Entry 3A8G (X-ray diffraction, 1.11 A resolution); this record covers chains A and B.

== Chain A ==
Name: Nitrile hydratase subunit alpha
Source organism: Rhodococcus erythropolis
Notes: EC 4.2.1.84
Reference sequence: P13448 (NHAA_RHOER); residues 0-206 here correspond to UniProt positions 1-207 (UniProt number = residue number + 1)
Chain sequence (207 residues; row label = number of the first residue in the row; numbering starts at 0):
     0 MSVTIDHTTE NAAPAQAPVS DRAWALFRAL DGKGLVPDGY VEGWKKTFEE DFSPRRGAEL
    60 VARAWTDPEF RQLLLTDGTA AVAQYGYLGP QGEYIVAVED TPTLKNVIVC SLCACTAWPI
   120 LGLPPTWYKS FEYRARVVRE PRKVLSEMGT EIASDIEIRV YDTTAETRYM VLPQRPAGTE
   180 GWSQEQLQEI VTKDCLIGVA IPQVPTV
Disordered / not traced: 0-8, 206
Differences from the reference sequence: engineered mutation Ala113 (Ser114 in P13448)
Modified residues: Cys112 (3-sulfinoalanine; CSD); Cys114 (s-hydroxycysteine; CSO)
Curated features (UniProtKB/Swiss-Prot):
  - binding site (Fe(3+)): Cys109, Cys112, Cys114
  - modified residue: Cys112 (Cysteine sulfinic acid (-SO2H)), Cys114 (Cysteine sulfenic acid (-SOH))
Ion coordination: Fe ion: Cys109, Cys112, Ala113, Cys114 (together with nitric oxide)
Residues lining bound ligands:
  - nitric oxide (NO): Cys109, Cys112, Ala113, Cys114
  - 2,2-dimethylpropanenitrile (TAN): Gln90, Cys112, Cys114, Trp117

== Chain B ==
Name: Nitrile hydratase subunit beta
Source organism: Rhodococcus erythropolis
Notes: EC 4.2.1.84
Reference sequence: P13449 (NHAB_RHOER); numbering as in UniProt (aligned over 1-212)
Chain sequence (212 residues; row label = number of the first residue in the row):
     1 MDGVHDLAGV QGFGKVPHTV NADIGPTFHA EWEHLPYSLM FAGVAELGAF SVDEVRYVVE
    61 RMEPRHYMMT PYYERYVIGV ATLMVEKGIL TQDELESLAG GPFPLSRPSE SEGRPAPVET
   121 TTFEVGQRVR VRDEYVPGHI RMPAYCRGRV GTISHRTTEK WPFPDAIGHG RNDAGEEPTY
   181 HVKFAAEELF GSDTDGGSVV VDLFEGYLEP AA
Curated features (UniProtKB/Swiss-Prot):
  - natural variant: Met40 (M40V: In strain: ACV2)
Residues lining bound ligands: 2,2-dimethylpropanenitrile (TAN): Tyr37, Met40, Val52, Val55, Arg56, Tyr72, Tyr76

== Interface between chain A and chain B ==
Contacting residue pairs (171):
  Asn10(A) with Arg65(B), hydrogen bond
  Ala12(A) with Met69(B), hydrophobic
  Pro13(A) with His66(B); Met69(B)
  Ala14(A) with Pro102(B); Pro104(B)
  Gln15(A) with His66(B), hydrogen bond; Glu74(B); Pro102(B); Pro104(B)
  Ala16(A) with Ala99(B); Gly101(B); Pro102(B), hydrogen bond (backbone-backbone)
  Val18(A) with Trp32(B), hydrophobic; Glu74(B)
  Ser19(A) with Trp32(B)
  Asp20(A) with Ala99(B)
  Arg21(A) with Glu74(B), salt bridge; Ile78(B); Pro102(B); Phe103(B)
  Ala22(A) with Trp32(B), hydrophobic; Leu35(B); Val77(B), hydrophobic
  Trp23(A) with Glu31(B); Trp32(B); Leu35(B), hydrophobic
  Ala24(A) with Leu95(B); Leu98(B), hydrophobic; Ala99(B)
  Leu25(A) with Leu39(B), hydrophobic; Val77(B); Ala81(B), hydrophobic; Leu90(B), hydrophobic; Leu95(B), hydrophobic
  Phe26(A) with Leu39(B), hydrophobic
  Arg27(A) with Leu98(B), hydrogen bond (side chain-backbone)
  Ala28(A) with Leu90(B), hydrophobic; Leu98(B), hydrophobic
  Leu29(A) with Met84(B), hydrophobic; Leu90(B), hydrophobic
  Lys32(A) with Ile89(B); Leu90(B); Glu94(B), salt bridge
  Leu34(A) with Leu47(B); Ile89(B), hydrophobic
  Tyr39(A) with Ser38(B); Phe41(B), hydrogen bond (side chain-backbone); Ala42(B), hydrogen bond (side chain-backbone); Glu46(B)
  Val40(A) with His34(B); Leu35(B), hydrophobic; Ser38(B); Leu39(B), hydrophobic
  Trp43(A) with Ser38(B); Phe41(B), hydrophobic
  Lys44(A) with His34(B)
  Phe47(A) with Thr27(B); Phe28(B), hydrophobic; Tyr37(B), hydrophobic; Ser38(B)
  Glu48(A) with Thr27(B); Phe28(B)
  Pro89(A) with Phe41(B), hydrophobic
  Tyr93(A) with His155(B), hydrogen bond; Thr157(B); Thr158(B), hydrogen bond (side chain-backbone); Glu159(B); Trp161(B), hydrophobic
  Val95(A) with His181(B)
  Ser110(A) with His5(B); Ala8(B)
  Leu111(A) with His5(B); Asp6(B); Arg141(B)
  Cys112(A) with Arg56(B); Tyr76(B); Arg141(B)
  Ala113(A) with Tyr72(B), hydrophobic
  Cys114(A) with Arg56(B); Arg141(B)
  Trp117(A) with Tyr37(B), hydrophobic; Phe41(B), hydrophobic
  Leu122(A) with Thr27(B); Phe28(B), hydrophobic; Tyr73(B)
  Pro124(A) with Ile24(B), hydrophobic
  Trp126(A) with Val16(B), hydrophobic; Pro17(B); His18(B), hydrogen bond
  Lys128(A) with Tyr72(B); Tyr73(B)
  Ser129(A) with Pro17(B)
  Phe130(A) with Leu7(B), hydrophobic; Phe13(B), hydrophobic; Tyr67(B), hydrophobic; Met68(B); Arg75(B)
  Glu131(A) with Gly14(B); Lys15(B); Val16(B)
  Tyr132(A) with Val16(B), hydrophobic
  Arg133(A) with His5(B), hydrogen bond (side chain-backbone); Leu7(B); Ala8(B); Tyr67(B), hydrogen bond; Arg75(B)
  Ala134(A) with Leu7(B); Ala8(B); Gly9(B), hydrogen bond (backbone-backbone); Val10(B); Phe13(B), hydrophobic
  Arg135(A) with Phe13(B); Gly14(B), hydrogen bond (side chain-backbone); Lys15(B); Val16(B)
  Val137(A) with Tyr145(B); Phe190(B); Val199(B)
  Arg138(A) with Gly9(B), hydrogen bond (side chain-backbone); Gln11(B); Phe190(B); Asp193(B), salt bridge; Thr194(B), hydrogen bond (backbone-side chain); Asp195(B), hydrogen bond (backbone-backbone)
  Glu139(A) with Asp195(B)
  Pro140(A) with Asp195(B); Gly196(B)
  Arg141(A) with Asp195(B), hydrogen bond (backbone-side chain)
  Lys142(A) with Asp195(B), hydrogen bond (backbone-side chain)
  Val143(A) with Val16(B), hydrophobic
  Glu146(A) with Lys15(B)
  Met147(A) with His18(B); Thr19(B); Val20(B), hydrogen bond (backbone-backbone)
  Thr149(A) with Val20(B)
  Glu156(A) with Ser198(B), hydrogen bond
  Ile157(A) with Gly197(B), hydrogen bond (backbone-backbone); Ser198(B), hydrogen bond (backbone-backbone)
  Arg158(A) with Lys183(B); Ser198(B), hydrogen bond; Val200(B)
  Val159(A) with Ser198(B), hydrogen bond (backbone-backbone); Val199(B); Val200(B), hydrogen bond (backbone-backbone)
  Tyr160(A) with Val200(B)
  Asp161(A) with Pro143(B); Tyr145(B), hydrogen bond; Val200(B), hydrogen bond (backbone-backbone); Asp202(B)
  Thr162(A) with Arg141(B)
  Thr163(A) with Arg141(B), hydrogen bond (backbone-side chain); Pro143(B); Val201(B); Asp202(B), hydrogen bond (side chain-backbone)
  Ala164(A) with Thr179(B); Asp202(B); Phe204(B), hydrophobic
  Glu165(A) with Trp161(B); Asp202(B)
  Thr166(A) with His181(B), hydrogen bond; Asp202(B), hydrogen bond
  Arg167(A) with Arg56(B)
  Tyr168(A) with His181(B), hydrogen bond
  Thr191(A) with Asn21(B), hydrogen bond
  Lys192(A) with Ile24(B)
  Asp193(A) with His18(B), salt bridge; Val20(B); Asn21(B), hydrogen bond (side chain-backbone)
  Val198(A) with Val20(B)
  Ala199(A) with Val20(B), hydrophobic
Also at the interface, not in a pair above, chain A (79 interface residues in all): Val35, Pro36, Gln90, Cys109, Gly148
Also at the interface, not in a pair above, chain B (81 interface residues in all): Val80, Arg156, Leu203

== Overview ==
79 residues of chain A and 81 residues of chain B are in contact; the contacts include 34 hydrogen bonds and 4
salt bridges. Polar contacts include Arg21(A)-Glu74(B), Lys32(A)-Glu94(B) and Arg138(A)-Asp193(B).
2,2-dimethylpropanenitrile is bound between chain A and chain B. Chain A binds nitric oxide.
Chain A is Nitrile hydratase subunit alpha and chain B is Nitrile hydratase subunit beta, both from
Rhodococcus erythropolis; the structure, Crystal structure of Nitrile Hydratase mutant S113A complexed with
Trimethylacetonitrile, was determined by X-ray diffraction together with 3A8H, 3A8L, 3A8M and 3A8O from the
same study.
